Entry 1BCU (X-ray diffraction, 2.00 A resolution); this record covers chains H and I of the 3 polymer chains in the assembly.

== Chain H ==
Name: Alpha-thrombin
Organism: Homo sapiens
Notes: EC 3.4.21.5
UniProtKB: P00734 (THRB_HUMAN); the construct lacks a stretch of the UniProt sequence and is renumbered around it, so the offset changes along the chain: 16-36 = UniProt 364-384; 37-60 = UniProt 386-409; 61-77 = UniProt 419-435; 78-97 = UniProt 437-456; 7 more segments
Amino-acid sequence (259 residues; row label = number of the first residue in the row; note: 4 numbers in that range are skipped by the numbering (no residue carries them; nothing is unmodelled there); a row labelled like 60A-60I holds insertion residues (60A, then the next letters in order)):
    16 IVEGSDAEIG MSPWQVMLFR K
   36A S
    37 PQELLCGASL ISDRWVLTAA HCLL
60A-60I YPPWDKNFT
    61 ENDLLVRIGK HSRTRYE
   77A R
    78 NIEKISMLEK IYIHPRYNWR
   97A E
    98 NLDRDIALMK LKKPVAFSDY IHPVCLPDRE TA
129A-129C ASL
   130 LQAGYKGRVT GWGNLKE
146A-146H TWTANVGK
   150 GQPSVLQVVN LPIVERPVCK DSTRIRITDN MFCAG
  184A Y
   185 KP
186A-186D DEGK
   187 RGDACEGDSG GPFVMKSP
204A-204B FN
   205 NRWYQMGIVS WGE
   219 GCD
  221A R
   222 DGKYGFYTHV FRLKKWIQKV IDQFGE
Disordered / not traced: 146A-146H, 246-247
UniProt features mapped onto this chain:
  - region: Ala183 to Val200 (High affinity receptor-binding region which is also known as the TP508 peptide)
  - active site (Charge relay system): His57, Asp102, Ser195
  - glycosylation: Asn60G (N-linked (GlcNAc...) (complex) asparagine)
Disulfide bonds: Cys42-Cys58, Cys168-Cys182, Cys191-Cys220
Ligand contacts: proflavin (PRL): Asp189, Ala190, Cys191, Glu192, Ser195, Val213, Ser214, Trp215, Gly216, Gly219, Cys220, Gly226

== Chain I ==
Name: Hirugen
Organism: Hirudo medicinalis
Notes: fragment: residues 54-65 of hirudin
UniProtKB: P01050 (ITH1_HIRME); residue numbers follow UniProt; this construct covers 54-65
Amino-acid sequence (12 residues; each row starts with the number of its first residue):
    54 GDFEEIPEEY LQ
Disordered / not traced: 54, 65
Differences from the reference sequence: conflict Tyr63 (Tyr in P01050)
Modified / non-standard residues: Tyr63 (o-sulfo-l-tyrosine; TYS)

== Interface between chain H and chain I ==
Contacting residue pairs (22):
  Phe34(H) - Phe56(I)  hydrophobic
  Lys36(H) - Leu64(I)
  Gln38(H) - Phe56(I)
  Gln38(H) - Leu64(I)
  Leu40(H) - Phe56(I)
  Leu65(H) - Ile59(I)  hydrophobic
  Leu65(H) - Tyr63(I)
  Arg67(H) - Ile59(I)
  Arg73(H) - Asp55(I)  salt bridge
  Arg73(H) - Phe56(I)
  Thr74(H) - Asp55(I)
  Thr74(H) - Phe56(I)
  Thr74(H) - Glu57(I)  hydrogen bond (backbone-backbone)
  Arg75(H) - Glu57(I)
  Tyr76(H) - Glu57(I)  hydrogen bond (backbone-side chain)
  Tyr76(H) - Glu58(I)
  Tyr76(H) - Pro60(I)
  Tyr76(H) - Tyr63(I)
  Glu80(H) - Tyr63(I)
  Lys81(H) - Tyr63(I)
  Ile82(H) - Tyr63(I)
  Met84(H) - Tyr63(I)
Other interface residues (no listed pair), chain H (16 interface residues in all): Glu39, Gln151
Other interface residues (no listed pair), chain I (9 interface residues in all): Glu62

== Overview ==
16 residues of chain H face 9 of chain I across their interface, with 2 hydrogen bonds and 1 salt bridge.
Among the polar pairs are Arg73(H)-Asp55(I), Tyr76(H)-Glu57(I) and Thr74(H)-Glu57(I). Bound to chain H:
proflavin. UniProt lists 3 active-site residues on chain H.
Chain H is Alpha-thrombin (Homo sapiens) and chain I is Hirugen (Hirudo medicinalis); the structure,
Alpha-thrombin complexed with hirugen and proflavin, was determined by X-ray diffraction.
